Entry 3JB0 (electron microscopy, 2.90 A resolution); this record covers chains B and C of the 5 polymer chains in the assembly.

# Chain B (and C)
Name: Capsid protein VP1
From: Bombyx mori cypovirus 1
Notes: chain C of this document is another copy of the same molecule, construct and numbering; everything in this record applies to it too
Reference sequence: Q6TS43 (CAPSD_CPVBM); residues 1-1333 here = UniProt positions 1-1333
Amino-acid sequence (1333 residues; row label = number of the first residue in the row):
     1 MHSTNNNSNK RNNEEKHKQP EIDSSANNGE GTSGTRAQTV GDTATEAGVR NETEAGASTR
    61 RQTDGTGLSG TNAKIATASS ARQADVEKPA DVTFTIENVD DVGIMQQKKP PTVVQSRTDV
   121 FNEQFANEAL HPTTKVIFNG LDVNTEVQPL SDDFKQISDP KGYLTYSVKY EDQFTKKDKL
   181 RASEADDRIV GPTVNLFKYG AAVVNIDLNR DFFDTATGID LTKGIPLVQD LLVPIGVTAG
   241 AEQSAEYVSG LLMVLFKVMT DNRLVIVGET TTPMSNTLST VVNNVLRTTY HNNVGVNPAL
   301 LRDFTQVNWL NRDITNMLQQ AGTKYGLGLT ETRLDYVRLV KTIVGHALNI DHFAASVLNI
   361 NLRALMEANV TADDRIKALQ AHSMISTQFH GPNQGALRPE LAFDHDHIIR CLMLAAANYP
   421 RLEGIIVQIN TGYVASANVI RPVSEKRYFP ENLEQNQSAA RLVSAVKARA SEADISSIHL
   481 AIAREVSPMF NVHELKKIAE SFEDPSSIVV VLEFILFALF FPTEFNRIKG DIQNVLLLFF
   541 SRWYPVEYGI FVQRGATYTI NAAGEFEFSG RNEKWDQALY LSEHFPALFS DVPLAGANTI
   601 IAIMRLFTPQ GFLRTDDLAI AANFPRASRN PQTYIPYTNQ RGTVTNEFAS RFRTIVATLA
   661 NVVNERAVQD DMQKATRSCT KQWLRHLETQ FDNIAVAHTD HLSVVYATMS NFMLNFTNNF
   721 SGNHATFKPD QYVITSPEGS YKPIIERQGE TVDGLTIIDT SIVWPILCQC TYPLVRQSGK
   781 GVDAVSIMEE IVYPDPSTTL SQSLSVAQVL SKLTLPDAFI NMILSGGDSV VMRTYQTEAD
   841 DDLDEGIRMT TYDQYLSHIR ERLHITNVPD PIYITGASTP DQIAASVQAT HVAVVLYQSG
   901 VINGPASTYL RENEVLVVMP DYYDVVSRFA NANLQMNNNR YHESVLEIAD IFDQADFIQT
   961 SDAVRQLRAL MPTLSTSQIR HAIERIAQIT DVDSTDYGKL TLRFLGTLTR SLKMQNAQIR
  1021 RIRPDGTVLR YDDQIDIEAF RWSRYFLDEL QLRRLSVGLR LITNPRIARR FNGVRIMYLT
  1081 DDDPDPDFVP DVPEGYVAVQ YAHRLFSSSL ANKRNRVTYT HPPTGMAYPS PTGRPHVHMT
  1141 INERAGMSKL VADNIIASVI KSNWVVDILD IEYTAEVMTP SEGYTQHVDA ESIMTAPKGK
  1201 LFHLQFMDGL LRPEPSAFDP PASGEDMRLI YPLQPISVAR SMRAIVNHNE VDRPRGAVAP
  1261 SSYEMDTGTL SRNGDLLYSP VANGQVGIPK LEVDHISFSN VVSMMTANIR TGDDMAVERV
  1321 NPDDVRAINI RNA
Disordered / not traced: 1-134, 778-785 (chain C: 1-73, 777-786)

# Interface between chain B and chain C
Contacting residue pairs (131):
  Val233(B) - Ile787(C)  hydrophobic
  Ile235(B) - Pro773(C)
  Ile235(B) - Leu774(C)  hydrophobic
  Ile235(B) - Ile787(C)  hydrophobic
  Ile235(B) - Asp1324(C)
  Ile235(B) - Arg1326(C)
  Gly236(B) - Leu774(C)
  Gly236(B) - Ile791(C)
  Gly236(B) - Asp1323(C)
  Gly236(B) - Asp1324(C)
  Gly236(B) - Val1325(C)  hydrogen bond (backbone-backbone)
  Val237(B) - Asp1323(C)
  Val237(B) - Asp1324(C)
  Thr238(B) - Glu790(C)
  Thr238(B) - Asp1323(C)  hydrogen bond
  Ala239(B) - Glu790(C)  hydrogen bond (backbone-side chain)
  Lys574(B) - Asp671(C)
  Asp576(B) - Asp671(C)
  Asp576(B) - Ala675(C)
  Ala578(B) - Lys674(C)
  Leu579(B) - Lys674(C)
  Glu738(B) - Arg653(C)  salt bridge
  Gly739(B) - Arg653(C)
  Gly739(B) - Glu688(C)
  Ser740(B) - Arg685(C)
  Ser740(B) - Glu688(C)  hydrogen bond
  Tyr741(B) - Arg685(C)
  Lys742(B) - Arg685(C)
  Pro743(B) - Arg685(C)
  Glu746(B) - Gln682(C)  hydrogen bond
  Glu746(B) - Arg685(C)  salt bridge
  Arg747(B) - Gln682(C)  hydrogen bond (backbone-side chain)
  Gln748(B) - Gln682(C)
  Gly749(B) - Asn452(C)
  Gly749(B) - Asn456(C)
  Glu750(B) - Glu451(C)
  Glu750(B) - Asn452(C)  hydrogen bond
  Gly827(B) - Thr643(C)
  Gly827(B) - Val644(C)
  Asp828(B) - Thr645(C)
  Ser829(B) - Gly642(C)
  Ser829(B) - Thr645(C)  hydrogen bond (backbone-side chain)
  Ser829(B) - Glu647(C)
  Val831(B) - Arg641(C)
  Val831(B) - Glu647(C)
  Gln854(B) - Glu647(C)  hydrogen bond
  Ser857(B) - Thr654(C)
  His858(B) - Thr645(C)
  Glu943(B) - Arg641(C)  salt bridge
  Val945(B) - Gly642(C)
  Pro972(B) - Thr643(C)
  Thr973(B) - Gln640(C)
  Thr973(B) - Gly642(C)
  Thr973(B) - Thr643(C)
  Thr973(B) - Arg1326(C)  hydrogen bond (backbone-side chain)
  Leu974(B) - Gln640(C)  hydrogen bond (backbone-side chain)
  Leu974(B) - Thr643(C)  hydrogen bond (backbone-backbone)
  Leu974(B) - Val644(C)
  Leu974(B) - Arg1326(C)
  Ser975(B) - Val696(C)
  Ser975(B) - Arg1326(C)
  Thr976(B) - Asp692(C)
  Thr976(B) - Asn693(C)
  Ser977(B) - Asn693(C)
  Ser977(B) - Arg776(C)
  Gln978(B) - Arg1326(C)  hydrogen bond
  Arg980(B) - Asn693(C)  hydrogen bond
  Arg980(B) - Arg776(C)
  His981(B) - Ile787(C)
  Ser1011(B) - Thr689(C)
  Lys1013(B) - Arg653(C)
  Asp1025(B) - Asn664(C)  hydrogen bond (backbone-side chain)
  Tyr1078(B) - Arg117(C)
  Tyr1078(B) - Phe121(C)  hydrophobic
  Tyr1078(B) - Glu123(C)  hydrogen bond
  His1103(B) - Gln388(C)
  Ser1108(B) - Gly391(C)  hydrogen bond (side chain-backbone)
  Ser1108(B) - Pro392(C)  hydrogen bond (side chain-backbone)
  Ser1108(B) - Asn393(C)  hydrogen bond (side chain-backbone)
  Ser1109(B) - Asn393(C)
  Arg1114(B) - Thr134(C)
  Gly1146(B) - Gln388(C)
  Gly1146(B) - His390(C)  hydrogen bond (backbone-side chain)
  Gly1146(B) - Val1320(C)
  Ser1148(B) - His390(C)
  Ser1148(B) - Glu1318(C)  hydrogen bond
  Lys1149(B) - Phe138(C)
  Lys1149(B) - Gly140(C)
  Lys1149(B) - Val143(C)
  Lys1149(B) - Glu1318(C)  hydrogen bond (backbone-side chain)
  Leu1150(B) - Leu141(C)  hydrophobic
  Leu1150(B) - Val143(C)  hydrophobic
  Leu1150(B) - Asn144(C)
  Ala1152(B) - Phe138(C)  hydrophobic
  Asp1153(B) - Val136(C)
  Asp1153(B) - Ile137(C)  hydrogen bond (side chain-backbone)
  Asp1153(B) - Phe138(C)  hydrogen bond (side chain-backbone)
  Ile1156(B) - Ile137(C)  hydrophobic
  Ile1156(B) - Phe138(C)  hydrophobic
  Ala1157(B) - Ile137(C)
  Ile1160(B) - Arg117(C)
  Ile1160(B) - Ile137(C)  hydrophobic
  His1187(B) - Asp119(C)  salt bridge
  His1187(B) - Val120(C)
  Val1188(B) - Thr118(C)
  Val1188(B) - Asp119(C)  hydrogen bond (backbone-backbone)
  Asp1189(B) - Arg117(C)
  Asp1189(B) - Thr118(C)
  Ala1190(B) - Arg117(C)  hydrogen bond (backbone-backbone)
  Glu1191(B) - Phe138(C)
  Glu1191(B) - Asn139(C)  hydrogen bond (side chain-backbone)
  Glu1191(B) - Gly140(C)
  Pro1197(B) - Asp1323(C)
  Lys1198(B) - Asp1323(C)  hydrogen bond (backbone-side chain)
  Gly1224(B) - Asn122(C)
  Gly1224(B) - Glu123(C)
  Gly1224(B) - Gln124(C)
  Glu1225(B) - Phe121(C)
  Glu1225(B) - Asn122(C)
  Glu1225(B) - Glu123(C)  hydrogen bond (backbone-backbone)
  Asp1226(B) - Phe121(C)
  Asp1226(B) - Asn122(C)  hydrogen bond
  Met1227(B) - Val120(C)
  Met1227(B) - Phe121(C)  hydrogen bond (backbone-backbone)
  Met1227(B) - Glu123(C)
  Arg1228(B) - Asp119(C)  salt bridge
  Arg1228(B) - Val120(C)
  Leu1229(B) - Arg117(C)
  Leu1229(B) - Thr118(C)
  Leu1229(B) - Asp119(C)  hydrogen bond (backbone-backbone)
  Ile1230(B) - Asp119(C)
Other interface residues (no listed pair), chain B (82 interface residues in all): Asp230, Glu242, Glu573, Trp575, Ile979, Ala1145, Met1147, Tyr1184, Gln1186, Met1194, Gln1205, Ser1223
Other interface residues (no listed pair), chain C (65 interface residues in all): Ser650, Val668, Gln669, Ser678, Val775, Met788, Tyr793, Arg1331

# Overview
82 residues of chain B face 65 of chain C across their interface; the contacts include 32 hydrogen bonds and 5
salt bridges. Polar contacts include Glu738(B)-Arg653(C), Glu746(B)-Arg685(C) and Glu943(B)-Arg641(C).
Both chains are Capsid protein VP1 (Bombyx mori cypovirus 1). Entry 3JB0 (Atomic model of cytoplasmic
polyhedrosis virus with GTP) was determined by electron microscopy (same publication as 3JAY, 3JAZ, 3JB1, 3JB2
and 3JB3).
